7NJP - chains a and d of the 20 polymer chains in the assembly; structure by electron microscopy, 2.84 A resolution.

== Chain a ==
Name: ATP synthase subunit a
From: Mycolicibacterium smegmatis (strain ATCC 700084 / mc(2)155)
Reference sequence: A0R206 (A0R206_MYCS2); numbering as in UniProt (aligned over 1-252)
Chain sequence (252 residues; row label = number of the first residue in the row):
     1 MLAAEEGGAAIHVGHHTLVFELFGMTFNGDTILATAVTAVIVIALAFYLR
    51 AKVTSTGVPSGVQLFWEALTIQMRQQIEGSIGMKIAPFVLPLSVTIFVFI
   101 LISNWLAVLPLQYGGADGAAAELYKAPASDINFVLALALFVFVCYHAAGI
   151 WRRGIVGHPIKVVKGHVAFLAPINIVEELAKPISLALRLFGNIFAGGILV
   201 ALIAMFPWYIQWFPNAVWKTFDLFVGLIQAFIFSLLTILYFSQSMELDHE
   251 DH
Unresolved in the structure: 1-9, 248-252
Reported in the primary citation:
  - catalytic residues: His12, His15, His16, Asp30, Asn104, Gln112, Asp117, Glu122, Lys125, His146, Arg153, Lys161, His166, Asn174, Glu177, Glu178, Lys181, Ser184, Lys219, Asp222, Gln229, Tyr240 (proposed by the authors, not directly observed)

== Chain d ==
Name: ATP synthase subunit b-delta
From: Mycolicibacterium smegmatis (strain ATCC 700084 / mc(2)155)
Reference sequence: A0R203 (ATPFD_MYCS2); residue numbers follow UniProt; this construct covers 1-445
Chain sequence (445 residues; row label = number of the first residue in the row):
     1 MSIFIGQLIGFAVIAFIIVKWVVPPVRTLMRNQQEAVRAALAESAEAAKK
    51 LADADAMHAKALADAKAESEKVTEEAKQDSERIAAQLSEQAGSEAERIKA
   101 QGAQQIQLMRQQLIRQLRTGLGAEAVNKAAEIVRAHVADPQAQSATVDRF
   151 LSELEQMAPSSVVIDTAATSRLRAASRQSLAALVEKFDSVAGGLDADGLT
   201 NLADELASVAKLLLSETALNKHLAEPTDDSAPKVRLLERLLSDKVSATTL
   251 DLLRTAVSNRWSTESNLIDAVEHTARLALLKRAEIAGEVDEVEEQLFRFG
   301 RVLDAEPRLSALLSDYTTPAEGRVALLDKALTGRPGVNQTAAALLSQTVG
   351 LLRGERADEAVIDLAELAVSRRGEVVAHVSAAAELSDAQRTRLTEVLSRI
   401 YGRPVSVQLHVDPELLGGLSITVGDEVIDGSIASRLAAAQTGLPD
Unresolved in the structure: 163-168, 445

== Interface between chain a and chain d ==
Contacting residue pairs (33; chain a residue first):
  Thr56(a) with Leu41(d)
  Pro59(a) with Gln34(d), hydrogen bond (backbone-side chain); Val37(d)
  Leu64(a) with Met30(d); Gln33(d); Gln34(d)
  Val108(a) with Phe11(d); Ile14(d), hydrophobic
  Leu109(a) with Phe11(d), hydrophobic
  Pro110(a) with Gln7(d); Leu8(d), hydrophobic; Phe11(d), hydrophobic
  Gln112(a) with Phe4(d); Gln7(d)
  Tyr113(a) with Ile3(d); Phe4(d), hydrophobic
  Gly114(a) with Ile3(d)
  Ala119(a) with Ile3(d)
  Ala120(a) with Ile3(d), hydrophobic
  Ala204(a) with Ile3(d)
  Trp208(a) with Ser2(d); Gly6(d)
  Gln211(a) with Gly6(d); Gln7(d)
  Trp212(a) with Gly6(d); Ile9(d), hydrophobic; Gly10(d); Val13(d), hydrophobic
  Asn215(a) with Gln7(d)
  Ala216(a) with Gly10(d); Ile14(d)
  Lys219(a) with Gln7(d)
  Thr220(a) with Ile14(d)
Other interface residues (no listed pair), chain a (22 interface residues in all): Val58, Glu67, Leu111
Other interface residues (no listed pair), chain d (19 interface residues in all): Met1, Ile5, Arg38

== In short ==
22 residues of chain a face 19 of chain d across their interface, with 1 hydrogen bond. Its one
hydrogen-bonded contact is Pro59(a)-Gln34(d). The paper reports catalytic residues His12(a), His15(a) and
His16(a) among others.
Chain a is ATP synthase subunit a and chain d is ATP synthase subunit b-delta, both from Mycolicibacterium
smegmatis (strain ATCC 700084 / mc(2)155); the structure, Mycobacterium smegmatis ATP synthase state 2, was
determined by electron microscopy, deposited together with 7NJK, 7NJL, 7NJM, 7NJN, 7NJO, 7NJQ and 20 further
entries.
